PDB entry 9KQF | electron microscopy, 3.25 A resolution | chains A and B

# Chain A (and B)
Name: Phosphatidylserine synthase 1
Source organism: Homo sapiens
Notes: EC 2.7.8.29; chain B of this document is another copy of the same molecule, construct and numbering; everything in this record applies to it too
Reference sequence: P48651 (PTSS1_HUMAN); residue numbers follow UniProt; this construct covers 1-473
Chain sequence (473 residues; each row starts with the number of its first residue):
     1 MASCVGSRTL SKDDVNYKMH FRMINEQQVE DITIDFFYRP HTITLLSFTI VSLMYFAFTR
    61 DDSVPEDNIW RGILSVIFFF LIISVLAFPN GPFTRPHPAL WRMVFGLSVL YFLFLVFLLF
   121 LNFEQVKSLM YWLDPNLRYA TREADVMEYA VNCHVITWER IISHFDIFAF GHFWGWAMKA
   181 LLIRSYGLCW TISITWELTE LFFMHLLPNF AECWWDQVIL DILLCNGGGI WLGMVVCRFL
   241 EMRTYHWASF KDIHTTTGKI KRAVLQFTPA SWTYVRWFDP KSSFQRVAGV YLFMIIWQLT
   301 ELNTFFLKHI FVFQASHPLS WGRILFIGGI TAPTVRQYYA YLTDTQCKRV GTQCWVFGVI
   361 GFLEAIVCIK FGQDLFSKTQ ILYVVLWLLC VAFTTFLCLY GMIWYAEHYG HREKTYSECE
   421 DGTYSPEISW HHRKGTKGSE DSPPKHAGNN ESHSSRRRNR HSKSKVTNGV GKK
Unresolved in the structure: 1-13, 141-158, 409-473
Small-molecule neighbours:
  - tetradecane (C14): Val104, Leu107, Pro318, Trp321, Gly322, Phe326, Gly329
  - LBN (1-palmitoyl-2-oleoyl-sn-glycero-3-phosphocholine), molecule 1: Pro40, His41, Thr42, Ile43, Thr44, Leu46, Ser47, Ile50, Met54
  - LBN, molecule 2: Ile69, Trp70, Ile73, Leu74, Val76, Ile77, Leu107, Leu110, Tyr111, Leu113, Phe114, Phe117, Leu118, Leu121, Gln125, Val126, Ser128, Leu129, Met130, Trp132, Leu133, Asp134, Leu307, Phe311, Phe313, His317, Pro318, Leu319, Gly322, Arg323, Phe326
  - LBN, molecule 3: Asp166, Ile167, Phe168, Gly171, His172, Trp174, Gly175, Met178, Lys308, Ala315, Ser320, Trp321, Ile324, Leu325
  - LBN, molecule 4: Gln285, Ala288, Gly289, Tyr291, Leu292, Phe293, Ile295, Ile296, Trp297, Thr331, Thr334, Val335, Tyr338, Tyr341, Leu342, Asp344, Thr345, Gln346, Cys347, Lys348, Val350, Cys354, Phe357, Gly358, Ile381, Val384, Leu388
  - LBN, molecule 5: Leu292, Tyr341, Lys348, Arg349, Val350, Phe362
  - 1,2-dicaproyl-sn-phosphatidyl-L-serine (PSF), molecule 1: Val29, Glu30, Asp31, Ile32, Thr33, Ile34, Phe37, Tyr38, Arg95, Pro96, His97, Trp247, Phe250, Arg262, Ala263, Gln266
  - 1,2-dicaproyl-sn-phosphatidyl-L-serine (PSF), molecule 2: Pro92, Phe93, Thr94, Arg95, Pro96, Leu100, Trp101, Met178, Leu181, Leu182, Phe267, Thr268, Pro269, Ala270, Ser271, Trp272, Thr273, Ala332, Arg336
  - Phosphatidylinositol (T7X), molecule 1: Tyr17, Lys18, Phe21, Asn25, Glu26, Arg349
  - Phosphatidylinositol (T7X), molecule 2: Glu26, Phe36, Phe37, Tyr38, Arg39, Pro40, His41, Thr42, Thr44, Leu45, Phe48, Val85, Leu86, Ala87, Phe88, Pro89, His97, Ala99, Arg102, Met103
Curated features (UniProtKB/Swiss-Prot):
  - modified residue: Ala2 (N-acetylalanine), Ser417 (Phosphoserine), Ser425 (Phosphoserine), Ser442 (Phosphoserine), Ser454 (Phosphoserine)
  - natural variant: Leu265 (L265P: In LMHD), Pro269 (P269S: In LMHD), Gln353 (Q353R: In LMHD)
Reported in the primary citation:
  - binding site for LBN: Phe168
  - binding site for 1,2-dicaproyl-sn-phosphatidyl-L-serine: Arg95, Arg262, Gln266, Arg336
  - mutagenesis - F168A: abolished catalytic activity
  - mutagenesis - E200A, E301A, K308A: decreased catalytic activity
  - mutagenesis - E200A, E301A, K308A: unchanged expression
  - catalytic residues: His172 (proposed by the authors, not directly observed)
  - disease-associated variants - L265P, P269S, Q353R: increased catalytic activity (citing earlier work)

# How chain A and chain B interact
Residue-residue contacts - 99 pairs, chain A then chain B:
  Tyr17(A) with Pro40(B)
  Lys18(A) with Gln28(B)
  Gln28(A) with Lys18(B)
  Pro40(A) with Tyr17(B); Arg349(B)
  Thr42(A) with Arg349(B); Val350(B); Trp355(B), hydrogen bond (backbone-side chain)
  Ile43(A) with Tyr341(B)
  Leu46(A) with Trp355(B); Val359(B), hydrophobic
  Ile50(A) with Phe362(B), hydrophobic
  Leu53(A) with Leu119(B), hydrophobic; Leu363(B), hydrophobic
  Met54(A) with Ile366(B), hydrophobic
  Phe56(A) with Phe120(B), hydrophobic
  Ala57(A) with Leu119(B), hydrophobic; Lys370(B)
  Phe58(A) with Ile366(B), hydrophobic; Ile369(B), hydrophobic; Lys370(B)
  Arg60(A) with Phe120(B), hydrogen bond (side chain-backbone)
  Asp62(A) with Phe120(B); Asn122(B); Lys370(B), salt bridge
  Pro65(A) with Gln125(B)
  Asn68(A) with Phe120(B); Asn122(B); Gln125(B)
  Ile69(A) with Phe117(B); Leu121(B), hydrophobic; Gln125(B)
  Arg71(A) with Phe120(B)
  Gly72(A) with Phe117(B)
  Ile73(A) with Phe117(B)
  Ser75(A) with Val116(B); Phe120(B)
  Val76(A) with Leu113(B); Phe117(B), hydrophobic
  Phe79(A) with Phe112(B), hydrophobic; Leu113(B); Val116(B), hydrophobic
  Phe80(A) with Phe80(B), hydrophobic; Leu113(B), hydrophobic
  Ile83(A) with Val109(B), hydrophobic; Phe112(B), hydrophobic; Trp355(B), hydrophobic; Val356(B), hydrophobic
  Leu86(A) with Arg349(B), hydrogen bond (backbone-side chain); Trp355(B), hydrophobic
  Ala87(A) with Phe88(B), hydrophobic
  Phe88(A) with Ala87(B), hydrophobic; Phe88(B), hydrophobic
  Val109(A) with Ile83(B), hydrophobic
  Phe112(A) with Phe79(B); Ile83(B), hydrophobic
  Leu113(A) with Val76(B); Phe79(B); Phe80(B), hydrophobic
  Val116(A) with Ser75(B); Phe79(B), hydrophobic
  Phe117(A) with Ile69(B); Gly72(B); Ile73(B); Val76(B), hydrophobic
  Leu119(A) with Leu53(B), hydrophobic; Ala57(B), hydrophobic
  Phe120(A) with Leu53(B), hydrophobic; Phe56(B), hydrophobic; Arg60(B), hydrogen bond (backbone-side chain); Asp62(B); Asn68(B); Ser75(B)
  Asn122(A) with Asp62(B); Asn68(B)
  Gln125(A) with Pro65(B); Asn68(B); Ile69(B)
  Tyr341(A) with Ile43(B)
  Arg349(A) with Pro40(B); Thr42(B); Leu86(B)
  Val350(A) with Thr42(B)
  Trp355(A) with Thr42(B), hydrogen bond (side chain-backbone); Leu45(B); Leu46(B); Ile83(B), hydrophobic; Leu86(B), hydrophobic
  Val356(A) with Ile83(B), hydrophobic
  Val359(A) with Leu46(B), hydrophobic
  Phe362(A) with Ile50(B), hydrophobic
  Leu363(A) with Leu53(B), hydrophobic
  Ile366(A) with Ile50(B); Met54(B), hydrophobic; Phe58(B), hydrophobic
  Ile369(A) with Phe58(B), hydrophobic
  Lys370(A) with Ala57(B); Phe58(B); Asp62(B), salt bridge
Interface residues without a listed pair, chain A (59 interface residues in all): Arg22, Glu26, Leu45, Thr49, Ile82, Pro89, Phe105, Leu121, Thr352, Gly358
Interface residues without a listed pair, chain B (58 interface residues in all): Arg22, Glu26, Thr49, Arg71, Ile82, Pro89, Phe105, Thr352

# In short
The interface between chain A and chain B involves 59 residues on one side and 58 on the other; the contacts
include 5 hydrogen bonds and 2 salt bridges. Polar contacts include Asp62(A)-Lys370(B), Thr42(A)-Trp355(B) and
Arg60(A)-Phe120(B). The paper reports the catalytic residue His172(A); E200A, E301A and K308A of chain A
reduce catalytic activity; 7 substitutions were tested in all.
Both chains are Phosphatidylserine synthase 1 (Homo sapiens). Entry 9KQF (Cryo-EM structure of PSS1 in the
absence of calcium or L-serine) was determined by electron microscopy, deposited together with 9KQI and 9KQJ.
